Entry 4G7Q (X-ray diffraction, 2.60 A resolution); this record covers chains A and C of the 3 polymer chains in the assembly.

[Chain A]
Protein: Cytochrome c oxidase subunit 1
Organism: Thermus thermophilus
Notes: EC 1.9.3.1
UniProt: Q5SJ79 (COX1_THET8); numbering as in UniProt (aligned over 2-562)
Sequence (569 residues; each row starts with the number of its first residue; numbers below 1 keep their minus sign (Met-6 is residue -6)):
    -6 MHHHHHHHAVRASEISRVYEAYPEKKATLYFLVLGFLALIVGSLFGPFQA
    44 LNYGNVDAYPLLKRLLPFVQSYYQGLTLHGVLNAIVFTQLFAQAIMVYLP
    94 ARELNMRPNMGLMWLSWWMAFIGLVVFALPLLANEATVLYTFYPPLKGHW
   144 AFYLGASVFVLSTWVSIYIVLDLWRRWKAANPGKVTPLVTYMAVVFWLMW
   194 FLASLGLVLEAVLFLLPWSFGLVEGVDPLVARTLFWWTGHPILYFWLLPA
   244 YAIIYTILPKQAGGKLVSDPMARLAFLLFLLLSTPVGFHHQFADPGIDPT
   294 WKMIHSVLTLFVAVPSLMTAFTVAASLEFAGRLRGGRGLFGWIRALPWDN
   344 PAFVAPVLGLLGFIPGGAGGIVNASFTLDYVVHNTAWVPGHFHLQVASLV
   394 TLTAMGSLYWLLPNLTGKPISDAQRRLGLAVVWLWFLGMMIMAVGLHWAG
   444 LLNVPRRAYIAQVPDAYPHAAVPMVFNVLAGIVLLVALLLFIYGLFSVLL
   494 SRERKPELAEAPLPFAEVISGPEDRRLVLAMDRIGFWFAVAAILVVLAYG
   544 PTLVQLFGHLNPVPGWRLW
Not modelled in the structure: -6 to 8
Sequence notes: expression tag (-6 to 1); engineered mutation Phe120 (Ala in Q5SJ79), Leu236 (Val in Q5SJ79)
Ion coordination: heme Fe: His72, His386; Cu ion: His233, His282, His283 (together with peroxide ion); heme-as Fe: His384 (together with peroxide ion)
Small-molecule neighbours:
  - heme-as (HAS): Tyr133, Thr134, Trp229, His233, Leu236, Tyr237, Trp239, Leu240, Tyr244, His282, His283, Phe285, Thr302, Val305, Ala306, Ser309, Leu310, Thr312, Ala313, Val316, Ala317, Leu320, Trp335, Ile336, Leu339, Trp341, Val350, Leu353, Leu354, Phe356, Ile357, Gly360, Gly363, Ile364, Asn366, Ala367, Asp372, His376, Asn377, Val381, His384, Phe385, Gln388, Val389, Val393, Arg449, Arg450
  - heme (HEM): Leu32, Ser36, Gly39, Pro40, Gln42, Ala43, Tyr46, Tyr65, Leu69, His72, Gly73, Asn76, Ala77, Phe80, Thr81, Leu132, Tyr133, Pro382, Phe385, His386, Val389, Ala390, Thr394, Trp428, Met432, Met435, Arg449, Arg450, Ala451, Leu477
  - peroxide ion (PER): His233, Leu236, His282, His283, His384
Curated features (UniProtKB/Swiss-Prot):
  - binding site (Fe(II)-heme a): His72, His386
  - binding site (Cu cation): His233, Tyr237, His282, His283
  - binding site (heme a3): His384
  - cross-link: His233 to Tyr237 (1'-histidyl-3'-tyrosine (His-Tyr))

[Chain C]
Protein: Cytochrome c oxidase polypeptide 2A
Organism: Thermus thermophilus
Notes: EC 1.9.3.1
UniProt: P82543 (COXA_THET8); numbering as in UniProt (aligned over 1-34)
Sequence (34 residues; row label = number of the first residue in the row):
     1 MEEKPKGALAVILVLTLTILVFWLGVYAVFFARG
Not modelled in the structure: 1-2
Curated features (UniProtKB/Swiss-Prot):
  - modified residue: Met1 (N-formylmethionine)

[Interface between chain A and chain C]
Residue-residue contacts (39):
  Ala313(A) with Leu15(C), hydrophobic
  Phe314(A) with Ala8(C), hydrophobic; Leu9(C), hydrophobic; Ile12(C), hydrophobic
  Glu321(A) with Pro5(C); Lys6(C), hydrogen bond (side chain-backbone); Gly7(C), hydrogen bond (side chain-backbone); Ala8(C), hydrogen bond (side chain-backbone)
  Arg325(A) with Lys6(C)
  Gly331(A) with Lys6(C), hydrogen bond (backbone-side chain)
  Trp335(A) with Gly7(C)
  Ile357(A) with Leu15(C), hydrophobic; Thr18(C)
  Pro358(A) with Thr18(C); Phe22(C)
  Ala361(A) with Thr18(C); Ile19(C), hydrophobic; Phe22(C), hydrophobic
  Gly362(A) with Phe22(C)
  Ile364(A) with Ile19(C), hydrophobic; Trp23(C)
  Val365(A) with Phe22(C); Trp23(C); Val26(C), hydrophobic
  Ser368(A) with Trp23(C), hydrogen bond
  Thr370(A) with Phe30(C)
  Leu371(A) with Trp23(C); Val26(C); Tyr27(C), hydrophobic; Phe30(C), hydrophobic
  Val374(A) with Val26(C), hydrophobic; Val29(C), hydrophobic; Phe30(C), hydrophobic; Arg33(C), hydrogen bond (backbone-side chain)
  Trp380(A) with Phe22(C), hydrophobic; Val26(C), hydrophobic
  His440(A) with Phe22(C)
  Leu444(A) with Arg33(C), hydrogen bond (backbone-side chain)
  Asn446(A) with Arg33(C)
Other interface residues (no listed pair), chain A (24 interface residues in all): Leu310, Ala317, Ala318, Leu332
Other interface residues (no listed pair), chain C (18 interface residues in all): Val11, Val14

[Summary]
Chain A and chain C form an interface of 24 and 18 residues respectively, with 7 hydrogen bonds. Polar
contacts include Glu321(A)-Lys6(C), Glu321(A)-Gly7(C) and Glu321(A)-Ala8(C). Chain A binds heme, heme-as and
peroxide ion.
Chain A is Cytochrome c oxidase subunit 1 and chain C is Cytochrome c oxidase polypeptide 2A, both from
Thermus thermophilus; the structure, Structure of Recombinant Cytochrome ba3 Oxidase mutant V236L from Thermus
thermophilus, was determined by X-ray diffraction.
